Entry 4FJ9 (X-ray diffraction, 1.97 A resolution); this record covers chains A and T of the 3 polymer chains in the assembly.

[Chain A]
Protein: DNA polymerase
From: Enterobacteria phage RB69
Notes: EC 2.7.7.7
Reference sequence: Q38087 (DPOL_BPR69); residues 1-903 here = UniProt positions 1-903
Chain sequence (903 residues; each row starts with the number of its first residue):
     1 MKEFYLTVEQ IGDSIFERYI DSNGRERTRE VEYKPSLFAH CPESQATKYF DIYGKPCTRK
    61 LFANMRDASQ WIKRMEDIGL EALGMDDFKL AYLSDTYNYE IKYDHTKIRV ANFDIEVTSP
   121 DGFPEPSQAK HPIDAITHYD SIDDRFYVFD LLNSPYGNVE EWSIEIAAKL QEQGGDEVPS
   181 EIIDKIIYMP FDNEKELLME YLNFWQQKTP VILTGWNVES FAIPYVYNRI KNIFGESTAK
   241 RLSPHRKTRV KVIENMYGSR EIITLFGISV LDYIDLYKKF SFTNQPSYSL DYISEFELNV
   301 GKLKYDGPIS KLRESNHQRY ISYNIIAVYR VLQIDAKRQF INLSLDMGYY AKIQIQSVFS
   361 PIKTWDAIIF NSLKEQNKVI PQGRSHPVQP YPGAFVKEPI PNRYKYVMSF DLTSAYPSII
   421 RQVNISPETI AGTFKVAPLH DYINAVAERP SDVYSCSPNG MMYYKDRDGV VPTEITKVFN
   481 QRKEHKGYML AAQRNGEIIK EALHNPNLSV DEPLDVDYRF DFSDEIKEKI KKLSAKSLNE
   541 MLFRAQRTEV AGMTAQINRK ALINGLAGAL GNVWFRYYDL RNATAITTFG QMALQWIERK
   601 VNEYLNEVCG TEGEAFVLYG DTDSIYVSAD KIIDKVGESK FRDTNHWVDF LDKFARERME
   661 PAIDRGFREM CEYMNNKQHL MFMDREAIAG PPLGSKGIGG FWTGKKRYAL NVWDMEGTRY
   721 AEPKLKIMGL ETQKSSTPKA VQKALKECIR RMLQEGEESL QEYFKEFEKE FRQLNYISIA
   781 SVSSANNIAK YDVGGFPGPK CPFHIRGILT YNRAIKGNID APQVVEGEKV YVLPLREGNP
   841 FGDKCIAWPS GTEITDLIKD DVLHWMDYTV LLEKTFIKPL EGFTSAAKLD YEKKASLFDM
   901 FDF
Unresolved in the structure: 902-903
Differences from the reference sequence: engineered mutation Ala-222 (Asp in Q38087), Ala-327 (Asp in Q38087), Ala-415 (Leu in Q38087), Ala-561 (Leu in Q38087), Gly-565 (Ser in Q38087), Ala-567 (Tyr in Q38087)
Bound ions: Ca2+ site 1 near Glu-116 (its only coordinating residue here); Ca2+ site 2: Asp-411, Leu-412, Asp-623 (together with dTTP); Ca2+ site 3: Asn-505, Asn-507, Lys-531; Ca2+ site 4: Asp-623 (together with dTTP); Ca2+ site 5 near Glu-716 (its only coordinating residue here)
Ligand contacts: dTTP (TTP): Asp-411, Leu-412, Thr-413, Ser-414, Ala-415, Tyr-416, Pro-417, Arg-482, Lys-486, Lys-560, Asn-564, Thr-622, Asp-623
UniProt features mapped onto this chain:
  - region: Thr-248 to Thr-264 (Beta hairpin), Lys-705 to Tyr-708 (Binding of DNA in B-conformation), Leu-897 to Phe-903 (Interaction with the polymerase clamp)
  - binding site (Mg(2+)): Asp-114, Glu-116, Asp-411, Leu-412, Asp-623
  - binding site (substrate): Ser-414, Tyr-416, Arg-482, Lys-560
  - site: Asp-621 (Optimization of metal coordination by the polymerase active site), Lys-706 (Optimization of metal coordination by the polymerase active site), Asp-714 (Essential for viral replication)
From the paper describing this entry:
  - binding site for DNA template (chain T): Gly-568

[Chain T]
Molecule: DNA template
Sequence (17 nucleotides; each row starts with the number of its first residue):
     2 CGTCTAAGCA GTCCGCG

[Chain A / chain T interface]
Pairs across the interface (47; chain A residue first):
  Glu-219(A) with DC2(T), hydrogen bond to the base
  Lys-251(A) with DC2(T), base contact
  Ile-253(A) with DC2(T), sugar contact
  Glu-254(A) with DC2(T), sugar contact
  Asn-255(A) with DC2(T), phosphate contact
  Arg-260(A) with DC2(T), salt bridge to the phosphate
  Ile-262(A) with DC2(T), base contact
  Asp-275(A) with DG3(T), base contact
  Phe-359(A) with DG3(T), base contact
  Ser-360(A) with DG3(T), phosphate contact; DT4(T), hydrogen bond to the phosphate
  Pro-361(A) with DG3(T), phosphate contact; DT4(T), phosphate contact
  Ile-362(A) with DT4(T), hydrogen bond to the phosphate
  Tyr-391(A) with DC5(T), hydrogen bond to the phosphate; DT6(T), sugar contact
  Pro-392(A) with DT6(T), phosphate contact; DA7(T), phosphate contact
  Gly-393(A) with DT6(T), hydrogen bond to the phosphate; DA7(T), hydrogen bond to the phosphate
  Ala-394(A) with DA7(T), sugar contact
  Val-396(A) with DA7(T), phosphate contact; DA8(T), phosphate contact
  Asn-564(A) with DT4(T), base contact
  Gly-565(A) with DT4(T), sugar contact
  Gly-568(A) with DT4(T), hydrogen bond to the base; DC5(T), sugar contact
  Ala-569(A) with DT4(T), sugar contact
  Gly-571(A) with DC5(T), sugar contact
  Asn-572(A) with DT4(T), hydrogen bond to the phosphate; DC5(T), hydrogen bond to the phosphate
  Lys-705(A) with DA8(T), salt bridge to the phosphate; DG9(T), sugar contact
  Lys-706(A) with DA7(T), base contact; DA8(T), sugar contact
  Arg-707(A) with DG9(T), phosphate contact; DC10(T), salt bridge to the phosphate
  Glu-731(A) with DC10(T), sugar contact
  Pro-799(A) with DC14(T), phosphate contact
  Lys-800(A) with DG12(T), base contact; DT13(T), phosphate contact; DC14(T), hydrogen bond to the phosphate
  Cys-801(A) with DT13(T), sugar contact
  Phe-803(A) with DG12(T), sugar contact
  Lys-844(A) with DT13(T), salt bridge to the phosphate
  Lys-874(A) with DG12(T), salt bridge to the phosphate
  Lys-878(A) with DA11(T), salt bridge to the phosphate
Other interface residues (no listed pair), chain A (39 interface residues in all): Lys-363, Pro-390, Glu-398, Lys-734, Arg-806

[Summary]
Chain A and chain T form an interface of 39 and 13 residues respectively, with 10 hydrogen bonds and 6 salt
bridges. Polar contacts include Glu-219(A)/DC2(T), Gly-568(A)/DT4(T) and Ser-360(A)/DT4(T). Chain A binds
dTTP. The paper reports a binding site for DNA template (chain T) at Gly-568(A).
Chain A is DNA polymerase (Enterobacteria phage RB69) and chain T is DNA template; the structure, RB69 DNA
polymerase ternary complex with dTTP/dT, was determined by X-ray diffraction together with 4FJ5, 4FJ7, 4FJ8,
4FJG, 4FJH, 4FJI and 9 further entries from the same study.
